Entry 3J6D (electron microscopy, 11.70 A resolution (very low resolution: no residue pairs are listed; an interface is given only as per-side residue counts)); this record covers chains a and b of the 48 polymer chains in the assembly.

Chain a (and b):
Name: Pathogenicity 1 island effector protein
From: Salmonella enterica subsp. enterica serovar Typhimurium str. LT2
Notes: chain b of this document is another copy of the same molecule, construct and numbering; everything in this record applies to it too
UniProt: A0A078PCJ3 (A0A078PCJ3_SALTY); numbering as in UniProt (aligned over 1-252)
Sequence (252 residues; each row starts with the number of its first residue):
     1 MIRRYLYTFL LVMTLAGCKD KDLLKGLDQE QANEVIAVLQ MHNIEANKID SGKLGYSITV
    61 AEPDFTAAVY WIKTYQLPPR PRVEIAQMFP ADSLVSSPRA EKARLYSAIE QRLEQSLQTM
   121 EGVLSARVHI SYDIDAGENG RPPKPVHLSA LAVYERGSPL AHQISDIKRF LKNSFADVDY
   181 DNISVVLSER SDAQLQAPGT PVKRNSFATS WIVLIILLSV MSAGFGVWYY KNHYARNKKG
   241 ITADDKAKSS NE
Unresolved in the structure: 1-18, 77-95, 134-137, 190-252
What the authors report for this chain:
  - post-translational modification sites: C18 (citing earlier work)
  - mutagenesis - F89A: abolished binding to PrgK82-200
  - mutagenesis - Y70A/F89A: unchanged stability
  - mutagenesis - K168E: decreased stability

How chain a and chain b interact:
At this resolution (12 A) residue pairs are not listed: 32 residues of chain a and 34 of chain b lie at the interface.

Summary:
32 residues of chain a face 34 of chain b across their interface. From the paper: F89A of chain a abolishes
binding to PrgK82-200; a modification site at C18(a); 3 substitutions were tested in all.
Chain a and chain b are both Pathogenicity 1 island effector protein (Salmonella enterica subsp. enterica
serovar Typhimurium str. LT2); the structure, Model of the PrgH-PrgK periplasmic rings, was determined by
electron microscopy together with 4OYC and 4W4M from the same study.
